8A4C - chains A and B; structure by X-ray diffraction, 2.75 A resolution.

== Chain A ==
Molecule: Rab15 effector protein
From: Homo sapiens
UniProtKB: Q6BDI9 (REP15_HUMAN); residues 1-236 here = UniProt positions 1-236
Chain sequence (238 residues; numbered -1 to 236; the number before each row is that of its first residue; numbers below 1 keep their minus sign (Gly-1 is residue -1)):
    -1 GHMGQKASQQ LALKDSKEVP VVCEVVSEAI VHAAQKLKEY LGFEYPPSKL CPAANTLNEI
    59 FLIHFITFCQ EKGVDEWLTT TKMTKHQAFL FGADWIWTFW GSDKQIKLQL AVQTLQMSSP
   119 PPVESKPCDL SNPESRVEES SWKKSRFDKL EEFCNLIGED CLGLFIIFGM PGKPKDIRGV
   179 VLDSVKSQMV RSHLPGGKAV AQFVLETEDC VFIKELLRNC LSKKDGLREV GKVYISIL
Unresolved in the structure: -1 to 17, 118-130, 137
Sequence notes: expression tag (-1 to 0); variant Asp101 (Asn in Q6BDI9)
Reported in the primary citation:
  - mutagenesis - Q85A (30-fold): decreased binding to Rab3A
  - mutagenesis - H84A: unchanged binding to Rab3A

== Chain B ==
Molecule: Ras-related protein Rab-3B
From: Homo sapiens
UniProtKB: P20337 (RAB3B_HUMAN); residues 1-219 here = UniProt positions 1-219
Chain sequence (221 residues; row label = number of the first residue in the row; numbers below 1 keep their minus sign (Gly-1 is residue -1)):
    -1 GHMASVTDGK TGVKDASDQN FDYMFKLLII GNSSVGKTSF LFRYADDTFT PAFVSTVGID
    59 FKVKTVYRHE KRVKLQIWDT AGQERYRTIT TAYYRGAMGF ILMYDITNEE SFNAVQDWAT
   119 QIKTYSWDNA QVILVGNKCD MEEERVVPTE KGQLLAEQLG FDFFEASAKE NISVRQAFER
   179 LVDAICDKMS DSLDTDPSML GSSKNTRLSD TPPLLQQNCS C
Unresolved in the structure: -1 to 17, 188-219
Sequence notes: expression tag (-1 to 0)
Curated features (UniProtKB/Swiss-Prot):
  - motif: Asp45 to Asp58 (Switch 1), Thr78 to Met96 (Switch 2)
  - binding site (GTP): Ser31, Ser32, Val33, Gly34, Lys35, Thr36, Ser37, Pro49, Ser53, Gly80, Asn135, Lys136, Asp138, Ala166, Lys167
  - binding site (GDP): Ser32, Gly34, Lys35, Thr36, Ser37, Asn135, Lys136, Asp138, Met139, Ala166, Lys167
  - binding site (Mg(2+)): Thr36, Thr54, Asp77
  - modified residue: Ala2 (N-acetylalanine), Thr86 (Phosphothreonine), Ser188 (Phosphoserine), Ser190 (Phosphoserine), Cys219 (Cysteine methyl ester)
  - lipidation (S-geranylgeranyl cysteine): Cys217, Cys219
  - mutagenesis: Thr86 (T86A: Loss of phosphorylation. No effect on GDI2, CHM and CHML binding; T86E: Phosphomimetic mutant. Loss of GDI2, CHM and CHML binding)
Bound ions: Mg2+: Thr36, Thr54 (together with GMP-PNP)
Small-molecule neighbours: GMP-PNP (GNP; phosphoaminophosphonic acid-guanylate ester): Asn30, Ser31, Ser32, Val33, Gly34, Lys35, Thr36, Ser37, Phe47, Thr48, Pro49, Phe51, Val52, Ser53, Thr54, Asp77, Thr78, Ala79, Gly80, Gln81, Asn135, Lys136, Asp138, Met139, Ser165, Ala166, Lys167

== Interface between chain A and chain B ==
Contacting residue pairs - 27 pairs, chain A then chain B:
  Thr79(A) with Val55(B)
  Thr82(A) with Asp58(B), hydrogen bond
  His84(A) with Asp58(B); Phe59(B)
  Gln85(A) with Val55(B), hydrogen bond (side chain-backbone); Ile57(B), hydrogen bond (side chain-backbone)
  Leu88(A) with Trp76(B), hydrophobic
  Phe89(A) with Ile57(B)
  Ile104(A) with Arg83(B)
  Gln107(A) with Arg83(B), hydrogen bond; Tyr84(B), hydrogen bond
  Arg134(A) with Phe59(B); Lys60(B); Val61(B), hydrogen bond (side chain-backbone)
  Val135(A) with Phe59(B), hydrophobic; Gln74(B)
  Glu136(A) with Met22(B)
  Trp140(A) with Tyr91(B), hydrophobic; Arg93(B)
  Phe151(A) with Ile87(B), hydrophobic
  Leu154(A) with Thr86(B); Ile87(B), hydrophobic; Ala90(B), hydrophobic
  Ile155(A) with Arg83(B); Tyr84(B), hydrophobic; Ile87(B), hydrophobic
  Asp158(A) with Arg83(B), salt bridge
Also at the interface, not in a pair above, chain A (17 interface residues in all): Met81
Also at the interface, not in a pair above, chain B (18 interface residues in all): Gly56, Gln81

== Overview ==
17 residues of chain A face 18 of chain B across their interface, with 6 hydrogen bonds and 1 salt bridge.
Among the polar pairs are Asp158(A)-Arg83(B), Thr82(A)-Asp58(B) and Gln85(A)-Val55(B). Bound to chain B:
GMP-PNP. The paper reports that Q85A of chain A reduces binding to Rab3A; H84A of chain A leaves binding to
Rab3A unchanged.
Here chain A is Rab15 effector protein and chain B is Ras-related protein Rab-3B, both from Homo sapiens.
Entry 8A4C (Structure of human Rep15:Rab3B complex) was determined by X-ray diffraction together with 8A4A and
8A4B from the same study.
